8VBX - chains A and L of the 24 polymer chains in the assembly; structure by electron microscopy, 3.23 A resolution.

Chain A:
Name: Tail nozzle (gp51)
Organism: Pectobacterium phage PhiM1
UniProt: A0A1P7WFX2 (A0A1P7WFX2_9CAUD); residue numbers follow UniProt; this construct covers 1-776
Sequence (776 residues; each row starts with the number of its first residue):
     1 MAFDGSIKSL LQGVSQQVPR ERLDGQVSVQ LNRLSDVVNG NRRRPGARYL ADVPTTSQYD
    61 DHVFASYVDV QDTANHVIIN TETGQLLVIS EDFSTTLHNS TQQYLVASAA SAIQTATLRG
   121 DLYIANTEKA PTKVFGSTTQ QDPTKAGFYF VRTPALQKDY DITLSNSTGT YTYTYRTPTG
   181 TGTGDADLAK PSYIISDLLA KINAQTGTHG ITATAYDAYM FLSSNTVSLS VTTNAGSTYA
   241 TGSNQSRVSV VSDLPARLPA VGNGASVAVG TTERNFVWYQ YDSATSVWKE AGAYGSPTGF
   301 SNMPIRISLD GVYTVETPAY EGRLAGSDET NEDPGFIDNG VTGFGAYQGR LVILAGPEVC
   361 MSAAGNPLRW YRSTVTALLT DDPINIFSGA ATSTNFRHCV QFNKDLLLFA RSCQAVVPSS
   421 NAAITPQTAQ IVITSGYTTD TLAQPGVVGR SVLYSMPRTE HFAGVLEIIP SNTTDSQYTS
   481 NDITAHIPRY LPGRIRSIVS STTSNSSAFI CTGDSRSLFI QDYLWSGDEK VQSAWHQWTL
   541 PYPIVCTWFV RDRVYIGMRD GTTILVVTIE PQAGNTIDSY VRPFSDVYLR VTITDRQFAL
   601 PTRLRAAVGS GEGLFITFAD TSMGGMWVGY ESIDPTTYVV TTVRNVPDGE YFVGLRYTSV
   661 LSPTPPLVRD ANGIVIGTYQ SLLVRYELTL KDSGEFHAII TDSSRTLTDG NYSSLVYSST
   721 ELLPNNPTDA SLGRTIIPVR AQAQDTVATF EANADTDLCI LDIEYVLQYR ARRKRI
Disordered / not traced: 1, 143-264, 272-275

Chain L:
Name: Tail fiber (gp47)
Organism: Pectobacterium phage PhiM1
UniProt: A0A1P7WFW3 (A0A1P7WFW3_9CAUD); residues 1-534 here = UniProt positions 1-534
Sequence (534 residues; numbered 1 to 534; the number before each row is that of its first residue):
     1 MYSVQIAVSD GTLTRIALSI EYFEKDDITL YRNLELTPLV LGTDWQWDGD THINLLTGIP
    61 VPVGSYITVR RNTDIDRAFN IYDGGAAFNR ETLDENFKQM IYLAQEFTEG NGLTGLYFPL
   121 DMHGFQIKNL GEPTDPGDAV TKQYVDTANT AQNANFNASQ QAQDQAVAAS QAVQDNRLAS
   181 LENTFVQATS SYPWYTVSTS TTDTFTPGFN FTKAAVYING VCQTPDYSYI VVANQILLAD
   241 PVPLGTMVFA RLGEDIQNDD DFATTAQLSA VQANLQDEID VTNTEVSNKA SKGANSDISS
   301 LSGLTTPLSA AQGGTGNNTG NAATATVLAT PRTIQTNLAS TSAASFNGSA NITPGVTGNL
   361 PVTNGGTGAG SAPSARANLG AAMNGINNDI SNLAALTGGI TGLTTGTAAA SGIVGEVASA
   421 ASSSATNLVS GSVINIISLS LPAGDWELES AFQIINTGNV TALAFGVSTT TGVLPTPWYD
   481 VYSITTTIGS GTSNRQGMAR RVLLSTTTTV YLVAQATFTG TATANGYVRA RRVR
Disordered / not traced: 59-64, 155-534

Interface between chain A and chain L:
Pairs across the interface (11):
  Ser713(A) with Ala87(L)
  Leu715(A) with Ala87(L); Phe88(L), hydrogen bond (backbone-backbone)
  Val716(A) with Ala86(L)
  Tyr717(A) with Tyr82(L); Asp83(L); Ala86(L), hydrogen bond (backbone-backbone); Ala87(L); Phe88(L); Thr92(L), hydrogen bond
  Ser718(A) with Gly84(L), hydrogen bond (side chain-backbone)
Also at the interface, not in a pair above, chain A (10 interface residues in all): Trp627, Glu695, Asn711, Leu722, Thr728
Also at the interface, not in a pair above, chain L (11 interface residues in all): Gly85, Asn89, Arg90, Glu91

In short:
Chain A and chain L form an interface of 10 and 11 residues respectively, with 4 hydrogen bonds. Among the
polar pairs are Tyr717(A)-Thr92(L), Ser718(A)-Gly84(L) and Leu715(A)-Phe88(L).
Here chain A is Tail nozzle (gp51) and chain L is Tail fiber (gp47), both from Pectobacterium phage PhiM1.
Entry 8VBX (C6 nozzle and fibre complex of the mature bacteriophage PhiM1 particle) was determined by electron
microscopy (same publication as 8VB0, 8VB2 and 8VB4).
